1FN7 - chains C and A of the 3 polymer chains in the assembly; structure by X-ray diffraction, 2.60 A resolution.

[Chain C]
Molecule: 15-nt DNA strand
Sequence (15 nucleotides; row label = number of the first residue in the row):
     1 GGTAGACCTGGACGC

[Chain A]
Protein: 8-oxoguanine DNA glycosylase 1
From: Homo sapiens
Notes: EC 3.2.2.-
UniProtKB: O15527 (OGG1_HUMAN); aligned to UniProt positions 12-328 over residues 9-325 (the alignment contains insertions or deletions, so no single offset holds)
Amino-acid sequence (317 residues; each row starts with the number of its first residue):
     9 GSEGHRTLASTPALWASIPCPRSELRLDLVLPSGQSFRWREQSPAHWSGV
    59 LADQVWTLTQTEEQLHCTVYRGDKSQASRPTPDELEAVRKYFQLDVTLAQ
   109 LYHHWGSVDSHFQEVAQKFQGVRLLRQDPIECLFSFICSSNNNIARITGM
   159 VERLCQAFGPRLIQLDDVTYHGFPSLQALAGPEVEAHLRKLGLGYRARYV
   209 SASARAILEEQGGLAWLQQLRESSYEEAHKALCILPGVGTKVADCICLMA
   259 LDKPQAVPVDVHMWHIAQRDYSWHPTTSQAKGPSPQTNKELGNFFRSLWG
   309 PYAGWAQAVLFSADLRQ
Not modelled in the structure: 80-82
Construct notes: conflict Gly-9 (Arg in O15527), Ser-10 (Arg in O15527), Glu-11 (Met in O15527)

[How chain C and chain A interact]
Residue-residue contacts - 14 pairs, chain C then chain A:
  DG2(C) / Gln-287(A)  sugar contact
  DT3(C) / Gln-287(A)  phosphate contact
  DT3(C) / Ala-288(A)  phosphate contact
  DT3(C) / Ser-292(A)  phosphate contact
  DC7(C) / Asn-149(A)  base contact
  DC7(C) / Tyr-203(A)  base contact
  DC8(C) / Asn-149(A)  hydrogen bond to the base
  DC8(C) / Arg-154(A)  hydrogen bond to the base
  DC8(C) / Leu-201(A)  base contact
  DC8(C) / Gly-202(A)  sugar contact
  DC8(C) / Tyr-203(A)  hydrogen bond to the sugar
  DC8(C) / Arg-204(A)  hydrogen bond to the base
  DT9(C) / Arg-154(A)  hydrogen bond to the sugar
  DT9(C) / Gly-200(A)  sugar contact
Other interface residues (no listed pair), chain C (6 interface residues in all): DG10
Other interface residues (no listed pair), chain A (13 interface residues in all): Asn-150, Asn-151, Arg-197

[In short]
6 residues of chain C and 13 residues of chain A are in contact, with 5 hydrogen bonds. Polar pairs include
DC8(C)/Asn-149(A), DC8(C)/Arg-154(A) and DC8(C)/Arg-204(A).
Here chain C is a 15-nt DNA strand and chain A is 8-oxoguanine DNA glycosylase 1 (Homo sapiens). Entry 1FN7
(Coupling of damage recognition and catalysis by a human base-excision DNA repair protein) was determined by
X-ray diffraction.
